PDB entry 4QWK | X-ray diffraction, 2.80 A resolution | chains A and G of the 28 polymer chains in the assembly

# Chain A
Protein: Proteasome subunit alpha type-2
From: Saccharomyces cerevisiae
Notes: engineered mutation(s): A49T, A50V
UniProtKB: P23639 (PSA2_YEAST); residues 1-250 here = UniProt positions 1-250
Amino-acid sequence (250 residues; numbered 1 to 250; the number before each row is that of its first residue):
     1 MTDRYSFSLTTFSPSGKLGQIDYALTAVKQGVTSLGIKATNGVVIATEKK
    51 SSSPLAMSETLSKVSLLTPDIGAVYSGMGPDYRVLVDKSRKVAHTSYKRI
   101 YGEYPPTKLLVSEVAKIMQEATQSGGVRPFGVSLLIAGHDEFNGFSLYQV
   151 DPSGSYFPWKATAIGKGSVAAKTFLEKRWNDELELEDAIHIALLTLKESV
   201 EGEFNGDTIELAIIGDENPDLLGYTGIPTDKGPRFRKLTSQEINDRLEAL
Curated features (UniProtKB/Swiss-Prot):
  - cross-link: Lys108 (Glycyl lysine isopeptide (Lys-Gly) (interchain with G-Cter in ubiquitin))

# Chain G
Protein: Proteasome subunit alpha type-1
From: Saccharomyces cerevisiae
UniProtKB: P21243 (PSA1_YEAST); residues -8 to 243 here correspond to UniProt positions 1-252 (UniProt number = residue number + 9)
Amino-acid sequence (252 residues; each row starts with the number of its first residue; numbers below 1 keep their minus sign (Met-8 is residue -8)):
    -8 MSGAAAASAAGYDRHITIFSPEGRLYQVEYAFKATNQTNINSLAVRGKDC
    42 TVVISQKKVPDKLLDPTTVSYIFCISRTIGMVVNGPIPDARNAALRAKAE
    92 AAEFRYKYGYDMPCDVLAKRMANLSQIYTQRAYMRPLGVILTFVSVDEEL
   142 GPSIYKTDPAGYYVGYKATATGPKQQEITTNLENHFKKSKIDHINEESWE
   192 KVVEFAITHMIDALGTEFSKNDLEVGVATKDKFFTLSAENIEERLVAIAE
   242 QD
Not modelled in the structure: -8 to 1, 243
Bound ions: Mg2+: Thr8, Tyr119, Arg122, Met125

# How chain A and chain G interact
Residue-residue contacts (66; chain A residue first):
  Asp3(A) - Tyr124(G)
  Tyr5(A) - Ile7(G)
  Tyr5(A) - Ala123(G)  hydrophobic
  Tyr5(A) - Tyr124(G)  hydrophobic
  Leu9(A) - Ile9(G)  hydrophobic
  Leu9(A) - Ala123(G)  hydrophobic
  Gln20(A) - Ile9(G)
  Gln20(A) - Phe10(G)  hydrogen bond (side chain-backbone)
  Tyr23(A) - Phe10(G)  hydrophobic
  Tyr23(A) - Ser11(G)
  Tyr23(A) - Pro12(G)  hydrophobic
  Tyr23(A) - Gly14(G)
  Ala24(A) - Phe10(G)  hydrophobic
  Thr26(A) - Pro12(G)
  Thr26(A) - Glu13(G)
  Ala27(A) - Gly14(G)
  Ser52(A) - Tyr153(G)  hydrogen bond
  Ser53(A) - Thr170(G)
  Pro54(A) - Lys158(G)
  Pro54(A) - Glu174(G)
  Leu55(A) - Tyr157(G)
  Leu55(A) - Lys158(G)  hydrogen bond (backbone-backbone)
  Leu55(A) - Ala159(G)
  Leu55(A) - Thr170(G)
  Leu55(A) - Glu174(G)
  Leu55(A) - Phe177(G)  hydrophobic
  Ala56(A) - Gly156(G)
  Ala56(A) - Tyr157(G)  hydrophobic
  Met57(A) - Arg37(G)
  Met57(A) - Val155(G)
  Met57(A) - Gly156(G)  hydrogen bond (backbone-backbone)
  Met57(A) - Tyr157(G)
  Met57(A) - Lys158(G)
  Thr60(A) - Tyr146(G)
  Thr60(A) - Val155(G)
  Thr60(A) - Gly156(G)  hydrogen bond (side chain-backbone)
  Leu61(A) - Tyr153(G)  hydrophobic
  Leu61(A) - Val155(G)  hydrophobic
  Met78(A) - Phe10(G)  hydrophobic
  Met78(A) - Leu16(G)  hydrophobic
  Pro80(A) - Gln117(G)
  Pro80(A) - Ala151(G)
  Pro80(A) - Gly152(G)
  Pro80(A) - Tyr153(G)
  Asp81(A) - Gln117(G)
  Arg83(A) - Ala113(G)  hydrogen bond (side chain-backbone)
  Arg83(A) - Asn114(G)  hydrogen bond
  Arg83(A) - Gly152(G)  hydrogen bond (side chain-backbone)
  Arg83(A) - Tyr154(G)
  Val84(A) - Asn114(G)
  Val84(A) - Gln117(G)
  Asp87(A) - Lys110(G)  salt bridge
  Asp87(A) - Asn114(G)  hydrogen bond
  Gly126(A) - Arg122(G)
  Gly126(A) - Ala123(G)  hydrogen bond (backbone-backbone)
  Val127(A) - Gln121(G)
  Val127(A) - Arg122(G)
  Arg128(A) - Thr8(G)
  Arg128(A) - Phe10(G)
  Arg128(A) - Leu16(G)
  Arg128(A) - Thr120(G)  hydrogen bond (side chain-backbone)
  Arg128(A) - Gln121(G)  hydrogen bond (backbone-backbone)
  Pro129(A) - Phe10(G)
  Pro129(A) - Gln121(G)
  Phe130(A) - Gln121(G)
  Gly131(A) - Phe10(G)
Also at the interface, not in a pair above, chain A (30 interface residues in all): Thr2, Ala121
Also at the interface, not in a pair above, chain G (34 interface residues in all): Thr160, Leu173

# In short
30 residues of chain A face 34 of chain G across their interface; the contacts include 12 hydrogen bonds and 1
salt bridge. Polar contacts include Asp87(A)-Lys110(G), Gln20(A)-Phe10(G) and Ser52(A)-Tyr153(G). The Mg2+
site is built by Thr8(G), Tyr119(G), Arg122(G) and Met125(G).
Chain A is Proteasome subunit alpha type-2 and chain G is Proteasome subunit alpha type-1, both from
Saccharomyces cerevisiae; the structure, yCP beta5-A49T-A50V-double mutant in complex with carfilzomib, was
determined by X-ray diffraction, deposited together with 4QUX, 4QUY, 4QV0, 4QV1, 4QV3, 4QV4 and 42 further
entries.
